PDB entry 3EDL | electron microscopy, 28.00 A resolution (very low resolution: no residue pairs are listed; an interface is given only as per-side residue counts) | chains D and G of the 5 polymer chains in the assembly

# Chain D
Molecule: Kinesin-like protein KIF2C
From: Drosophila melanogaster
UniProt: Q922S8 (KIF2C_MOUSE); residues 73-403 here correspond to UniProt positions 255-585 (UniProt number = residue number + 182)
Amino-acid sequence (331 residues; row label = number of the first residue in the row):
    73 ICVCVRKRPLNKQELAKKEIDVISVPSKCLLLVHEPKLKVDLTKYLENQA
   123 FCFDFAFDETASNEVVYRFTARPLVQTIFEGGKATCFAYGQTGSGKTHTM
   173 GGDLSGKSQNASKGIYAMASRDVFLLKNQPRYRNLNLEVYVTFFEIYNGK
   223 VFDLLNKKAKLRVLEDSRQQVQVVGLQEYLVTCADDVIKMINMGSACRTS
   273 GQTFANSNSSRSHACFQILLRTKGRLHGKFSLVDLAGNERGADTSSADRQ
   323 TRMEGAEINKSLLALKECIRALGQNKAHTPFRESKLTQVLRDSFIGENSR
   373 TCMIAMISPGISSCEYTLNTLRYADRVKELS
Unresolved in the structure: 177-180, 272-279, 312-323, 347-352
Bound ions: Mg2+: T169 (together with AMP-PNP)
Ligand contacts: AMP-PNP (ANP; phosphoaminophosphonic acid-adenylate ester): R78, R80, P81, Q163, T164, G165, S166, G167, K168, T169, H170, L176, N280, S281, S282, G309
UniProt features mapped onto this chain:
  - binding site (ATP): R78, G162 to T169
  - modified residue: S333 (Phosphoserine)

# Chain G
Molecule: Beta tubulin
From: Bos taurus
UniProt: P02554 (TBB_PIG); the author numbering skips numbers that UniProt does not, so the offset changes along the chain: 1-44 = UniProt 1-44; 47-360 = UniProt 45-358; 369-455 = UniProt 359-445
Amino-acid sequence (445 residues; row label = number of the first residue in the row; note: 10 numbers in that range are skipped by the numbering (no residue carries them; nothing is unmodelled there)):
     1 MREIVHIQAGQCGNQIGAKFWEVISDEHGIDPTGSYHGDSDLQL
    47 ERINVYYNEAAGNKYVPRAILVDLEPGTMDSVRSGPFGQIFRPDNFVFGQ
    97 SGAGNNWAKGHYTEGAELVDSVLDVVRKESESCDCLQGFQLTHSLGGGTG
   147 SGMGTLLISKIREEYPDRIMNTFSVVPSPKVSDTVVEPYNATLSVHQLVE
   197 NTDETYCIDNEALYDICFRTLKLTTPTYGDLNHLVSATMSGVTTCLRFPG
   247 QLNADLRKLAVNMVPFPRLHFFMPGFAPLTSRGSQQYRALTVPELTQQMF
   297 DAKNMMAACDPRHGRYLTVAAVFRGRMSMKEVDEQMLNVQNKNSSYFVEW
   347 IPNNVKTAVCDIPP
   369 RGLKMSATFIGNSTAIQELFKRISEQFTAMFRRKAFLHWYTGEGMDEMEF
   419 TEAESNMNDLVSEYQQYQDATADEQGEFEEEGEEDEA
Unresolved in the structure: 1, 278-285, 439-455
Ligand contacts:
  - CN2 (2-mercapto-N-[1,2,3,10-tetramethoxy-9-oxo-5,6,7,9-tetrahydro-benzo[a]heptalen-7-yl]acetamide): V238, C241, L242, L248, A250, K254, L255, N258, M259, T314, V315, A316, A317, V318, N350, K352, A354, I378
  - GDP (guanosine-5'-diphosphate): G10, Q11, C12, Q15, I16, N101, S140, G142, G143, G144, T145, G146, S147, V171, P173, V177, S178, D179, E183, N206, L209, Y224, L227, N228
UniProt features mapped onto this chain:
  - motif: M1 to I4 (MREI motif)
  - binding site (GTP): Q11, E71, S140, G144, T145, G146, N206, N228
  - binding site (Mg(2+)): E71
  - modified residue: S40 (Phosphoserine), K60 (N6-acetyllysine), S174 (Phosphoserine), T287 (Phosphothreonine), T292 (Phosphothreonine), R320 (Omega-N-methylarginine), E448 (5-glutamyl polyglutamate)
  - cross-link (Glycyl lysine isopeptide (Lys-Gly)): K60 (interchain with G-Cter in ubiquitin), K326 (interchain with G-Cter in ubiquitin)

# Interface between chain D and chain G
At this resolution (28 A) residue pairs are not listed: 11 residues of chain D and 14 of chain G lie at the interface.

# Overview
The interface between chain D and chain G involves 11 residues on one side and 14 on the other. Bound to chain
D: AMP-PNP. Ligands of chain G: GDP and compound CN2.
Chain D is Kinesin-like protein KIF2C (Drosophila melanogaster) and chain G is Beta tubulin (Bos taurus); the
structure, Kinesin13-Microtubule Ring complex, was determined by electron microscopy.
